8GUQ - chains A and B of the 5 polymer chains in the assembly; structure by electron microscopy, 3.08 A resolution.

Chain A:
Molecule: Guanine nucleotide-binding protein G(i) subunit alpha-1
Source organism: Homo sapiens
UniProt: P63096 (GNAI1_HUMAN); residues 1-354 here = UniProt positions 1-354
Chain sequence (354 residues; numbered 1 to 354; the number before each row is that of its first residue):
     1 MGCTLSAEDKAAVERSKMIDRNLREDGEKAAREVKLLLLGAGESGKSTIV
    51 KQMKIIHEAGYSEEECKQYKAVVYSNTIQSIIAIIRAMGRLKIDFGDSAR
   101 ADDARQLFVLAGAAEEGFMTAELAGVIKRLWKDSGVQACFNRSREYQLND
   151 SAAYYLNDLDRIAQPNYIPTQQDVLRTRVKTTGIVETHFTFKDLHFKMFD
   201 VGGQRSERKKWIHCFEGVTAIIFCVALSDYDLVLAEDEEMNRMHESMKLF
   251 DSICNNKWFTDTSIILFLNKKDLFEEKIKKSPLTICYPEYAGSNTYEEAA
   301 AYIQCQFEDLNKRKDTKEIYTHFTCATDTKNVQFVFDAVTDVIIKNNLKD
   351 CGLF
Disordered / not traced: 1-2, 55-181, 233-239
Curated features (UniProtKB/Swiss-Prot):
  - region: Lys-35 to Thr-48 (G1 motif), Asp-173 to Thr-181 (G2 motif), Phe-196 to Arg-205 (G3 motif), Ile-265 to Asp-272 (G4 motif), Thr-324 to Thr-329 (G5 motif)
  - binding site (GTP): Glu-43 to Thr-48, Ser-151, Leu-175 to Thr-181, Asp-200 to Gln-204, Asn-269 to Asp-272, Ala-326
  - binding site (Mg(2+)): Ser-47, Thr-181
  - modified residue: Arg-178 (ADP-ribosylarginine), Gln-204 (Deamidated glutamine), Cys-351 (ADP-ribosylcysteine)
  - lipidation: Gly-2 (N-myristoyl glycine), Cys-3 (S-palmitoyl cysteine)
  - natural variant: Gly-40 (G40C: In NEDHISB; G40R: In NEDHISB), Gly-45 (G45D: In NEDHISB), Thr-48 (T48I: In NEDHISB; T48K: In NEDHISB), Gln-52 (Q52P: In NEDHISB), Ser-75 (deletion: In NEDHISB; uncertain significance), Gln-172 (deletion: In NEDHISB), Asp-173 (D173V: In NEDHISB), Glu-186 to Phe-189 (deletion: In NEDHISB; uncertain significance), Cys-224 (C224Y: In NEDHISB), Lys-270 (K270N: In NEDHISB; K270R: In NEDHISB), Asp-272 (D272G: In NEDHISB), Ala-326 (A326P: In NEDHISB), 1 further natural variant entry in UniProt
  - mutagenesis: Gly-42 (G42R: Abolishes switch to an activated conformation and dissociation from beta and gamma subunits upon GTP binding. Abolishes interaction with RGS family members), Glu-116 (E116L: Enhances interaction (inactive GDP-bound) with RGS14), Gln-147 (Q147L: Enhances interaction (inactive GDP-bound) with RGS14), Glu-245 (E245L: Enhances interaction (inactive GDP-bound) with RGS14)

Chain B:
Molecule: Guanine nucleotide-binding protein G(I)/G(S)/G(T) subunit beta-1
Source organism: Homo sapiens
UniProt: P62873 (GBB1_HUMAN); residue numbers follow UniProt; this construct covers 1-340
Chain sequence (340 residues; each row starts with the number of its first residue):
     1 MSELDQLRQEAEQLKNQIRDARKACADATLSQITNNIDPVGRIQMRTRRT
    51 LRGHLAKIYAMHWGTDSRLLVSASQDGKLIIWDSYTTNKVHAIPLRSSWV
   101 MTCAYAPSGNYVACGGLDNICSIYNLKTREGNVRVSRELAGHTGYLSCCR
   151 FLDDNQIVTSSGDTTCALWDIETGQQTTTFTGHTGDVMSLSLAPDTRLFV
   201 SGACDASAKLWDVREGMCRQTFTGHESDINAICFFPNGNAFATGSDDATC
   251 RLFDLRADQELMTYSHDNIICGITSVSFSKSGRLLLAGYDDFNCNVWDAL
   301 KADRAGVLAGHDNRVSCLGVTDDGMAVATGSWDSFLKIWN
Disordered / not traced: 1-2
Curated features (UniProtKB/Swiss-Prot):
  - modified residue: Ser-2 (N-acetylserine), His-266 (Phosphohistidine)
  - natural variant: Leu-30 (L30F: In MRD42; uncertain significance), Arg-52 (R52G: In MRD42), Gly-64 (G64V: In MRD42), Asp-76 (D76E: In MRD42; D76G: In MRD42), Gly-77 (G77S: In MRD42), Lys-78 (K78R: In MRD42), Ile-80 (I80N: In MRD42; I80T: In MRD42), His-91 (H91R: In MRD42; uncertain significance), Ala-92 (A92T: In MRD42), Pro-94 (P94S: In MRD42), Leu-95 (L95P: In MRD42), Arg-96 (R96L: In MRD42), 5 further natural variant entries in UniProt

How chain A and chain B interact:
Residue-residue contacts (52):
  Ala-12(A) / Asn-88(B)
  Val-13(A) / Asn-88(B)
  Arg-15(A) / Val-90(B)  hydrogen bond (side chain-backbone)
  Arg-15(A) / His-91(B)  hydrogen bond
  Ser-16(A) / Asn-88(B)
  Ser-16(A) / Lys-89(B)
  Ile-19(A) / Lys-89(B)
  Ile-19(A) / Val-90(B)
  Ile-19(A) / Ala-92(B)  hydrophobic
  Asp-20(A) / Lys-89(B)  salt bridge
  Leu-23(A) / Gly-53(B)
  Leu-23(A) / Leu-55(B)
  Leu-23(A) / Lys-78(B)
  Leu-23(A) / Ile-80(B)  hydrophobic
  Leu-23(A) / Lys-89(B)
  Asp-26(A) / Lys-78(B)
  Gly-27(A) / Leu-55(B)
  Thr-182(A) / Asp-118(B)
  Thr-182(A) / Asn-119(B)
  Gly-183(A) / Asn-119(B)
  Ile-184(A) / Trp-99(B)
  Ile-184(A) / Leu-117(B)
  Ile-184(A) / Asp-118(B)
  Phe-199(A) / Trp-99(B)
  Gln-204(A) / Leu-117(B)
  Gln-204(A) / Asn-119(B)
  Gln-204(A) / Thr-143(B)
  Gln-204(A) / Tyr-145(B)
  Ser-206(A) / Tyr-145(B)
  Ser-206(A) / Gly-162(B)
  Glu-207(A) / Asp-186(B)  hydrogen bond (backbone-side chain)
  Lys-209(A) / Asp-228(B)  salt bridge
  Lys-210(A) / Met-101(B)
  Lys-210(A) / Tyr-145(B)
  Lys-210(A) / Met-188(B)
  Lys-210(A) / Cys-204(B)
  Lys-210(A) / Asp-228(B)  salt bridge
  Lys-210(A) / Asn-230(B)  hydrogen bond
  Trp-211(A) / Leu-117(B)  hydrophobic
  Trp-211(A) / Tyr-145(B)
  His-213(A) / Lys-57(B)  hydrogen bond (backbone-side chain)
  His-213(A) / Tyr-59(B)  hydrogen bond (backbone-side chain)
  His-213(A) / Trp-332(B)
  Cys-214(A) / Tyr-59(B)  hydrogen bond (backbone-side chain)
  Cys-214(A) / Gln-75(B)
  Cys-214(A) / Trp-99(B)
  Cys-214(A) / Leu-117(B)  hydrophobic
  Phe-215(A) / Trp-99(B)  hydrophobic
  Glu-216(A) / Lys-57(B)  salt bridge
  Glu-216(A) / Trp-332(B)
  Trp-258(A) / Arg-314(B)
  Trp-258(A) / Trp-332(B)  hydrophobic
Also at the interface, not in a pair above, chain A (26 interface residues in all): Asp-9, Asn-22
Also at the interface, not in a pair above, chain B (29 interface residues in all): Thr-86, Gly-144

Summary:
26 residues of chain A face 29 of chain B across their interface, with 7 hydrogen bonds and 4 salt bridges.
Among the polar pairs are Asp-20(A)/Lys-89(B), Lys-209(A)/Asp-228(B) and Lys-210(A)/Asp-228(B).
Here chain A is Guanine nucleotide-binding protein G(i) subunit alpha-1 and chain B is Guanine
nucleotide-binding protein G(I)/G(S)/G(T) subunit beta-1, both from Homo sapiens. Entry 8GUQ (Cryo-EM
structure of CB2-G protein complex) was determined by electron microscopy together with 8GUR, 8GUS and 8GUT
from the same study.
